3K70 - chains B and C of the 4 polymer chains in the assembly; structure by X-ray diffraction, 3.59 A resolution.

[Chain B]
Name: Exodeoxyribonuclease V beta chain
Organism: Escherichia coli K-12
Notes: EC 3.1.11.5
UniProtKB: P08394 (EX5B_ECOLI); numbering as in UniProt (aligned over 1-1180)
Sequence (1180 residues; numbered 1 to 1180; the number before each row is that of its first residue):
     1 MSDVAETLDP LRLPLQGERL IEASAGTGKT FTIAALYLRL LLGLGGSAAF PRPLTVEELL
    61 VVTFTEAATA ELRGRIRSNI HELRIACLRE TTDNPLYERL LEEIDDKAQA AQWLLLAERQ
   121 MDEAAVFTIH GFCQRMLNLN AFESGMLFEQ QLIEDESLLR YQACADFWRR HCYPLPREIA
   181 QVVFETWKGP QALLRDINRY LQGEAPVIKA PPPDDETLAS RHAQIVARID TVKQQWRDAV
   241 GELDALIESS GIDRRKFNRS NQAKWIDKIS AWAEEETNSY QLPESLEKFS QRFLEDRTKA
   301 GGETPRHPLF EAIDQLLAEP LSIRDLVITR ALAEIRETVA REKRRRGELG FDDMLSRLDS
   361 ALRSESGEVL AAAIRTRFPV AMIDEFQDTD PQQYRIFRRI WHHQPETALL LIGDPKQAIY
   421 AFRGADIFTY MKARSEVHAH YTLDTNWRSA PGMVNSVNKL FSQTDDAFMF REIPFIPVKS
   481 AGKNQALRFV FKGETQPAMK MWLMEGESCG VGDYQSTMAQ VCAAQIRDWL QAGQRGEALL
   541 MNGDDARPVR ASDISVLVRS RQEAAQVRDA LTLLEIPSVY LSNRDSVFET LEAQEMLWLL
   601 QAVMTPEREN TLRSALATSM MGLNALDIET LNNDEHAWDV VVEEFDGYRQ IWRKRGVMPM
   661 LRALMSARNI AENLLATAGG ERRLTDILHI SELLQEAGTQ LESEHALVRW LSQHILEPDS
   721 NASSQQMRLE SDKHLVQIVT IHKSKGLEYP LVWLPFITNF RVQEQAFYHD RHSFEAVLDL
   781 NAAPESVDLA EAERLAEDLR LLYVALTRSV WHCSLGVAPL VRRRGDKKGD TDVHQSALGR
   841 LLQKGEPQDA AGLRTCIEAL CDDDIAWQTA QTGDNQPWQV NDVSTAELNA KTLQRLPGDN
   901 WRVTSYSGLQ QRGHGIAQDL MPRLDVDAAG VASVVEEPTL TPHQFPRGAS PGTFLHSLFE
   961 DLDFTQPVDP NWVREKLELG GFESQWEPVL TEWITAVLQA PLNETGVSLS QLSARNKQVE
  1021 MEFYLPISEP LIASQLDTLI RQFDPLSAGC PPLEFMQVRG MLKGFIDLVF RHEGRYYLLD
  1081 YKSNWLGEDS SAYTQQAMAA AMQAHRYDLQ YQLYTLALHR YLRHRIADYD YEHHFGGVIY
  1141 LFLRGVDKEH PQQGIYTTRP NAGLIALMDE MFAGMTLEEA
Unresolved in the structure: 1-2, 247, 289-304, 1175-1180
Bound ions: Ca2+: His956, Asp1067, Asp1080, Tyr1081
UniProt features mapped onto this chain:
  - DNA-binding region: Ile252 to Arg254, Val511, Gly512, Ser560, Arg561, Arg761
  - active site: Asp1080 (For nuclease activity)
  - binding site (ATP): Ala23 to Thr30, Trp447
  - binding site (Mg(2+)): His956, Asp1067, Asp1080, Tyr1081
  - mutagenesis: Lys29 (K29Q: Subunit loses ATPase and 3'-5' helicase activity, holoenzyme has 3-5 fold less helicase activity, 20-fold less processivity), Tyr803 (Y803H: Large decrease in recombination, loss of Chi hotspot activity, decreased RecB helicase rate, retains nuclease activity but not Chi-sequence specificity, does not load RecA), Val804 (V804E: Large decrease in recombination, loss of Chi hotspot activity, decreased RecB helicase rate, retains nuclease activity but not Chi-sequence specificity, does not load RecA), Thr807 (T807I: In recB-2109; absence of nuclease modification at Chi sites), Asp1067 (D1067A: Subunit loses nuclease activity), Asp1080 (D1080A: Loss of holoenzyme nuclease activity, retains full helicase activity, does not act at Chi, no loading of RecA on ssDNA and no recombinational repair)

[Chain C]
Name: Exodeoxyribonuclease V gamma chain
Organism: Escherichia coli K-12
Notes: EC 3.1.11.5
UniProtKB: P07648 (EX5C_ECOLI); numbering as in UniProt (aligned over 1-1122)
Sequence (1122 residues; row label = number of the first residue in the row):
     1 MLRVYHSNRL DVLEALMEFI VERERLDDPF EPEMILVQST GMAQWLQMTL SQKFGIAANI
    61 DFPLPASFIW DMFVRVLPEI PKESAFNKQS MSWKLMTLLP QLLEREDFTL LRHYLTDDSD
   121 KRKLFQLSSK AADLFDQYLV YRPDWLAQWE TGHLVEGLGE AQAWQAPLWK ALVEYTHQLG
   181 QPRWHRANLY QRFIETLESA TTCPPGLPSR VFICGISALP PVYLQALQAL GKHIEIHLLF
   241 TNPCRYYWGD IKDPAYLAKL LTRQRRHSFE DRELPLFRDS ENAGQLFNSD GEQDVGNPLL
   301 ASWGKLGRDY IYLLSDLESS QELDAFVDVT PDNLLHNIQS DILELENRAV AGVNIEEFSR
   361 SDNKRPLDPL DSSITFHVCH SPQREVEVLH DRLLAMLEED PTLTPRDIIV MVADIDSYSP
   421 FIQAVFGSAP ADRYLPYAIS DRRARQSHPV LEAFISLLSL PDSRFVSEDV LALLDVPVLA
   481 ARFDITEEGL RYLRQWVNES GIRWGIDDDN VRELELPATG QHTWRFGLTR MLLGYAMESA
   541 QGEWQSVLPY DESSGLIAEL VGHLASLLMQ LNIWRRGLAQ ERPLEEWLPV CRDMLNAFFL
   601 PDAETEAAMT LIEQQWQAII AEGLGAQYGD AVPLSLLRDE LAQRLDQERI SQRFLAGPVN
   661 ICTLMPMRSI PFKVVCLLGM NDGVYPRQLA PLGFDLMSQK PKRGDRSRRD DDRYLFLEAL
   721 ISAQQKLYIS YIGRSIQDNS ERFPSVLVQE LIDYIGQSHY LPGDEALNCD ESEARVKAHL
   781 TCLHTRMPFD PQNYQPGERQ SYAREWLPAA SQAGKAHSEF VQPLPFTLPE TVPLETLQRF
   841 WAHPVRAFFQ MRLQVNFRTE DSEIPDTEPF ILEGLSRYQI NQQLLNALVE QDDAERLFRR
   901 FRAAGDLPYG AFGEIFWETQ CQEMQQLADR VIACRQPGQS MEIDLACNGV QITGWLPQVQ
   961 PDGLLRWRPS LLSVAQGMQL WLEHLVYCAS GGNGESRLFL RKDGEWRFPP LAAEQALHYL
  1021 SQLIEGYREG MSAPLLVLPE SGGAWLKTCY DAQNDAMLDD DSTLQKARTK FLQAYEGNMM
  1081 VRGEGDDIWY QRLWRQLTPE TMEAIVEQSQ RFLLPLFRFN QS
Unresolved in the structure: 1122
UniProt features mapped onto this chain:
  - natural variant: Gln647 to Leu655 (sequence variant, change not given here; In recC-1004)
  - mutagenesis: Gln38 (Q38A: Acts at variant Chi sequences), Leu64 (L64A: Does not act at Chi), Trp70 (W70A: Does not act at Chi), Asp133 (D133A: Does not act at Chi), Leu134 (L134A: Acts at variant Chi sequences), Asp136 (D136A: Does not act at Chi), Gln137 (Q137A: Acts at variant Chi sequences), Arg142 (R142A: Acts at variant Chi sequences), Arg186 (R186A/C/H: Does not act at Chi), Asp705 (D705A/H: Acts at variant Chi sequences)

[Interface between chain B and chain C]
Contacting residue pairs (272; chain B residue first):
  Ala67(B) - Ser740(C)
  Ala67(B) - Arg742(C)
  Arg73(B) - Asp682(C)  salt bridge
  Arg77(B) - Val746(C)
  Arg77(B) - Gln749(C)
  Arg77(B) - Asp753(C)  salt bridge
  His81(B) - Asp753(C)  salt bridge
  Leu88(B) - Val353(C)
  Arg89(B) - Ala351(C)  hydrogen bond (side chain-backbone)
  Arg89(B) - Gly352(C)
  Arg89(B) - Phe358(C)
  Arg89(B) - Asp770(C)  salt bridge
  Gln112(B) - Gln293(C)
  Arg119(B) - Pro298(C)
  Arg119(B) - Ala301(C)
  Arg119(B) - Ser302(C)
  Arg119(B) - Arg709(C)  hydrogen bond (backbone-side chain)
  Arg119(B) - Glu750(C)
  Gln120(B) - Arg709(C)  hydrogen bond
  Asp122(B) - Pro686(C)
  Asp122(B) - Arg709(C)  salt bridge
  Asp122(B) - Arg713(C)  salt bridge
  Glu123(B) - Arg709(C)  salt bridge
  Arg135(B) - Gln688(C)
  Leu139(B) - Ala690(C)  hydrophobic
  Leu139(B) - Pro691(C)
  Leu139(B) - Leu692(C)
  Ala141(B) - Tyr114(C)
  Phe142(B) - Leu110(C)  hydrophobic
  Phe142(B) - Leu111(C)  hydrophobic
  Phe142(B) - Tyr114(C)  hydrophobic
  Phe142(B) - Leu127(C)  hydrophobic
  Phe142(B) - Trp164(C)  hydrophobic
  Phe142(B) - Phe694(C)  hydrophobic
  Glu143(B) - Leu110(C)
  Gly145(B) - Tyr114(C)
  Gly145(B) - Lys123(C)
  Met146(B) - Tyr114(C)  hydrogen bond (backbone-side chain)
  Leu147(B) - Arg122(C)
  Leu147(B) - Lys123(C)
  Leu147(B) - Gln126(C)
  Phe148(B) - Tyr114(C)
  Phe148(B) - Gln126(C)
  Phe148(B) - Lys130(C)
  Phe148(B) - Phe694(C)  hydrophobic
  Glu149(B) - Gln126(C)
  Glu149(B) - Lys130(C)  salt bridge
  Glu149(B) - Gln643(C)
  Tyr161(B) - Phe870(C)
  Gln162(B) - Arg464(C)
  Asp166(B) - Arg464(C)  salt bridge
  Asp166(B) - Leu516(C)
  Trp168(B) - Phe912(C)  hydrophobic
  Arg169(B) - Trp504(C)
  Arg169(B) - Pro517(C)
  Arg169(B) - Glu868(C)  salt bridge
  Arg169(B) - Phe870(C)
  Arg170(B) - Leu514(C)
  Arg170(B) - Glu515(C)  hydrogen bond (side chain-backbone)
  Arg170(B) - Leu516(C)
  Arg170(B) - Pro517(C)
  Cys172(B) - Phe912(C)
  Tyr173(B) - Glu868(C)  hydrogen bond
  Tyr173(B) - Phe870(C)
  Tyr173(B) - Tyr909(C)  hydrophobic
  Arg177(B) - Ile915(C)
  Arg177(B) - Glu918(C)  salt bridge
  Ala180(B) - Ala911(C)  hydrophobic
  Ala180(B) - Phe912(C)
  Gln181(B) - Ile915(C)
  Pro190(B) - Phe870(C)
  Arg344(B) - Asp118(C)  salt bridge
  Arg344(B) - Arg122(C)  hydrogen bond (backbone-side chain)
  Arg345(B) - Arg122(C)  hydrogen bond (backbone-side chain)
  Gly347(B) - Arg122(C)
  Leu591(B) - Arg1095(C)
  Glu592(B) - Arg1095(C)  salt bridge
  Gln594(B) - Thr859(C)
  Trp598(B) - Phe857(C)  hydrophobic
  Trp598(B) - Arg858(C)  hydrogen bond (side chain-backbone)
  Arg608(B) - Arg491(C)
  Asn610(B) - Gln854(C)
  Asn610(B) - Asn856(C)
  Thr611(B) - Arg858(C)
  Arg613(B) - Leu853(C)
  Arg613(B) - Gln854(C)  hydrogen bond (side chain-backbone)
  Ser614(B) - Asn856(C)
  Ser614(B) - Phe857(C)
  Ala617(B) - Val855(C)  hydrophobic
  Ala617(B) - Phe857(C)  hydrophobic
  Ala617(B) - Arg1092(C)  hydrogen bond (backbone-side chain)
  Thr618(B) - Arg1092(C)
  Ser619(B) - His817(C)
  Ser619(B) - Arg1092(C)
  Ser619(B) - Arg1095(C)
  Gly622(B) - His817(C)
  Leu623(B) - Phe820(C)
  Asn624(B) - Ser818(C)  hydrogen bond
  Asn624(B) - Glu819(C)
  Asn624(B) - Phe820(C)
  Asn624(B) - Gln822(C)
  Ala625(B) - Phe820(C)  hydrogen bond (backbone-backbone)
  Ala625(B) - Gln822(C)
  Ala625(B) - Leu824(C)
  Ala625(B) - Leu853(C)
  Leu626(B) - Gln822(C)
  Leu626(B) - Leu824(C)  hydrophobic
  Ile628(B) - Leu853(C)  hydrophobic
  Glu629(B) - Leu824(C)
  Glu629(B) - Arg852(C)  salt bridge
  Arg655(B) - Gln423(C)
  Arg655(B) - Phe426(C)  hydrogen bond (side chain-backbone)
  Arg655(B) - Gly427(C)
  Arg655(B) - Tyr437(C)
  Met658(B) - Gln383(C)
  Pro659(B) - Gly427(C)
  Arg662(B) - Glu387(C)  salt bridge
  Arg662(B) - Glu805(C)
  Arg662(B) - Trp806(C)
  Ala671(B) - Trp806(C)  hydrophobic
  Glu672(B) - Glu805(C)
  Glu672(B) - Pro808(C)
  Glu672(B) - Ala809(C)
  Glu672(B) - Gly814(C)
  Asn673(B) - Lys815(C)  hydrogen bond (side chain-backbone)
  Leu674(B) - His817(C)
  Leu675(B) - Ala809(C)  hydrophobic
  Ala676(B) - Gly814(C)
  Ala676(B) - Ala816(C)
  Thr677(B) - Ala816(C)
  Thr677(B) - His817(C)  hydrogen bond (side chain-backbone)
  Arg683(B) - Arg1095(C)
  Leu684(B) - Phe789(C)  hydrophobic
  Thr685(B) - Met787(C)
  Leu688(B) - Met787(C)  hydrophobic
  Glu692(B) - Gln383(C)
  Gln695(B) - Pro420(C)
  Gln695(B) - Ala424(C)
  Thr699(B) - Gln423(C)
  His705(B) - Glu487(C)  salt bridge
  Arg709(B) - Asp475(C)  salt bridge
  Arg709(B) - Glu487(C)  salt bridge
  Arg709(B) - Leu490(C)
  Arg709(B) - Asp861(C)
  Ser712(B) - Asp861(C)  hydrogen bond
  Gln713(B) - Glu468(C)
  Gln713(B) - Arg494(C)  hydrogen bond
  Leu716(B) - Glu863(C)
  Glu717(B) - Glu863(C)
  Arg728(B) - Gln737(C)  hydrogen bond (side chain-backbone)
  Arg728(B) - Asn739(C)
  Arg728(B) - Arg786(C)  hydrogen bond (backbone-side chain)
  Leu729(B) - Arg786(C)
  Glu730(B) - His380(C)  salt bridge
  Glu730(B) - Arg786(C)  salt bridge
  Lys733(B) - Asn739(C)
  Lys743(B) - Asp738(C)
  Ser884(B) - Gln812(C)
  Ala886(B) - Ser811(C)
  Leu888(B) - Pro791(C)  hydrophobic
  Leu888(B) - Tyr794(C)
  Leu888(B) - Gln795(C)
  Leu888(B) - Ala810(C)
  Leu888(B) - Ser811(C)
  Asn889(B) - Tyr794(C)  hydrogen bond (backbone-backbone)
  Asn889(B) - Gln800(C)
  Asn889(B) - Leu807(C)
  Ala890(B) - Tyr794(C)  hydrophobic
  Ala890(B) - Ser801(C)
  Ala890(B) - Arg804(C)
  Ala890(B) - Leu807(C)
  Lys891(B) - Gln800(C)
  Lys891(B) - Ser801(C)  hydrogen bond (backbone-backbone)
  Lys891(B) - Tyr802(C)
  Thr892(B) - Arg804(C)
  Leu893(B) - Glu398(C)
  Leu893(B) - Asp432(C)
  Leu893(B) - Tyr802(C)  hydrophobic
  Gln894(B) - Glu398(C)  hydrogen bond (backbone-side chain)
  Arg895(B) - Leu397(C)  hydrogen bond (side chain-backbone)
  Arg895(B) - Glu398(C)  hydrogen bond (backbone-side chain)
  Arg895(B) - Pro401(C)
  Arg895(B) - Thr402(C)
  Arg895(B) - Leu403(C)  hydrogen bond (side chain-backbone)
  Trp901(B) - Gln52(C)
  Trp901(B) - Arg406(C)
  Trp901(B) - Ala656(C)
  Trp901(B) - Gly657(C)
  Trp901(B) - Pro658(C)
  Val903(B) - Met48(C)  hydrophobic
  Val903(B) - Leu655(C)
  Val903(B) - Ala656(C)  hydrophobic
  Arg912(B) - Arg653(C)
  Gly913(B) - Ala603(C)
  Gly913(B) - Glu604(C)  hydrogen bond (backbone-backbone)
  Gly915(B) - Glu604(C)
  Ile916(B) - His448(C)
  Ala917(B) - Ala607(C)  hydrophobic
  Gln918(B) - Gln652(C)
  Asp919(B) - Ile650(C)
  Asp919(B) - Gln652(C)  hydrogen bond (side chain-backbone)
  Asp919(B) - Arg653(C)  salt bridge
  Leu920(B) - His448(C)
  Leu920(B) - Ala608(C)  hydrophobic
  Leu920(B) - Leu611(C)  hydrophobic
  Leu920(B) - Ile650(C)  hydrophobic
  Met921(B) - Ala607(C)
  Met921(B) - Thr610(C)
  Met921(B) - Gln614(C)
  Pro922(B) - Gln652(C)
  Leu924(B) - Ala607(C)  hydrophobic
  Ala929(B) - Glu606(C)
  Gly930(B) - Glu606(C)  hydrogen bond (backbone-side chain)
  Val931(B) - Leu600(C)  hydrophobic
  Gly948(B) - Glu606(C)
  Ala949(B) - Glu606(C)  hydrogen bond (backbone-side chain)
  Ser950(B) - Arg592(C)  hydrogen bond
  Ser950(B) - Thr610(C)
  Ser950(B) - Glu613(C)  hydrogen bond
  Glu978(B) - Leu588(C)
  Leu979(B) - Leu588(C)
  Leu979(B) - Gln617(C)  hydrogen bond (backbone-side chain)
  Gly980(B) - Arg592(C)  hydrogen bond (backbone-side chain)
  Gly980(B) - Gln617(C)
  Gly981(B) - Leu588(C)
  Gly981(B) - Pro589(C)
  Gly981(B) - Arg592(C)
  Phe982(B) - Arg592(C)
  Asn1016(B) - Phe30(C)
  Lys1017(B) - Phe30(C)
  Gln1018(B) - Phe30(C)  hydrogen bond (side chain-backbone)
  Gln1018(B) - Pro32(C)
  Gln1018(B) - Asn59(C)  hydrogen bond
  Met1021(B) - Ala58(C)  hydrophobic
  Met1021(B) - Asn59(C)
  Glu1022(B) - Gln47(C)  hydrogen bond
  Glu1022(B) - Ala57(C)
  Glu1022(B) - Ala58(C)
  Phe1023(B) - Ala57(C)
  Tyr1024(B) - Gln47(C)
  Tyr1024(B) - Met48(C)  hydrophobic
  Tyr1024(B) - Ser51(C)
  Tyr1024(B) - Ile56(C)
  Tyr1024(B) - Ala57(C)  hydrogen bond (backbone-backbone)
  Leu1025(B) - Ile56(C)  hydrophobic
  Pro1026(B) - Ser51(C)
  Pro1026(B) - Gly55(C)
  Arg1059(B) - Arg406(C)
  Met1061(B) - Met48(C)
  Met1061(B) - Ser51(C)  hydrogen bond
  Met1061(B) - Gln52(C)
  Lys1063(B) - Gln652(C)
  Val1069(B) - Phe30(C)
  Phe1070(B) - Phe30(C)  hydrophobic
  Arg1071(B) - Pro29(C)  hydrogen bond (side chain-backbone)
  Tyr1076(B) - Phe30(C)  hydrophobic
  Ala1117(B) - Ile56(C)
  Arg1120(B) - Gly55(C)  hydrogen bond (side chain-backbone)
  Arg1120(B) - Ile56(C)
  Tyr1121(B) - Ile56(C)
  Tyr1121(B) - Ala58(C)  hydrophobic
  Tyr1121(B) - Asn59(C)
  His1124(B) - Arg25(C)  hydrogen bond (backbone-side chain)
  His1124(B) - Phe54(C)
  Arg1125(B) - Arg25(C)
  Arg1125(B) - Leu26(C)
  Arg1125(B) - Asp27(C)
  Arg1125(B) - Asp28(C)
  Arg1125(B) - Glu31(C)  hydrogen bond (side chain-backbone)
  Arg1125(B) - Glu33(C)
  Ile1126(B) - Asp28(C)
  Ala1127(B) - Arg25(C)
Also at the interface, not in a pair above, chain B (165 interface residues in all): Ala70, Glu71, Gly74, Met121, Asn138, Ala165, Leu175, Phe184, Lys188, Glu595, Met620, Asn632, Met665, Ser666, Asn669, Glu696, Glu702, Ala706, Met727, Arg902, Ala928, Pro951, Thr953, Arg1015
Also at the interface, not in a pair above, chain C (177 interface residues in all): Val21, Lys305, Asp400, Arg433, Ala444, Pro449, Asp462, Pro477, Pro601, Ala621, Leu624, Gly693, Ile736, Phe743, Gln757, Cys769, Ala803, Val821, Phe848, Ser862, Thr867, Ile871, Ile1088, Gln1091

[Summary]
165 residues of chain B face 177 of chain C across their interface; the contacts include 43 hydrogen bonds and
21 salt bridges. Polar contacts include Arg73(B)-Asp682(C), Arg77(B)-Asp753(C) and His81(B)-Asp753(C).
Chain B is Exodeoxyribonuclease V beta chain and chain C is Exodeoxyribonuclease V gamma chain, both from
Escherichia coli K-12; the structure, Crystal structure of the complete initiation complex of RecBCD, was
determined by X-ray diffraction.
